2ZP8 - chains B and C of the 10 polymer chains in the assembly; structure by X-ray diffraction, 3.20 A resolution.

== Chain B (and C) ==
Name: Transcription attenuation protein mtrB
Source organism: Bacillus stearothermophilus
Notes: chain C of this document is another copy of the same molecule, construct and numbering; everything in this record applies to it too
Reference sequence: Q9X6J6 (MTRB_BACST); residues 3-76 here correspond to UniProt positions 1-74 (UniProt number = residue number - 2)
Chain sequence (74 residues; numbered 3 to 76; the number before each row is that of its first residue):
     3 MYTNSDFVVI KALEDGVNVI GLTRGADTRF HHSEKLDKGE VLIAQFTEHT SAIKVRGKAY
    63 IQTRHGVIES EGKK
Disordered / not traced: 3-6 (chain C: 3-6, 76)
Ligand contacts:
  - tryptophan (TRP), molecule 1: Val21, Gly23, His33, His34, Ala46, Gln47, Thr49, His51, Thr52, Ile55
  - tryptophan (TRP), molecule 2: Thr25, Arg26, Gly27, Asp29, Thr30, Ser53, Ala54

== Chain B / chain C interface ==
Contacting residue pairs (45):
  Asp8(B) - Phe9(C)
  Val10(B) - Ile45(C)  hydrophobic
  Arg26(B) - Gln47(C)  hydrogen bond
  Gly27(B) - His51(C)
  Ala28(B) - His51(C)
  Thr30(B) - His33(C)
  Thr30(B) - His34(C)
  Phe32(B) - Glu36(C)
  Phe48(B) - Ile45(C)  hydrophobic
  Phe48(B) - Gln47(C)
  Ser53(B) - Gln47(C)  hydrogen bond (backbone-backbone)
  Ser53(B) - Thr49(C)
  Ala54(B) - Ile45(C)
  Ile55(B) - Val43(C)
  Ile55(B) - Leu44(C)
  Ile55(B) - Ile45(C)  hydrogen bond (backbone-backbone)
  Lys56(B) - Glu36(C)  salt bridge
  Lys56(B) - Lys37(C)  hydrogen bond (side chain-backbone)
  Lys56(B) - Leu38(C)
  Lys56(B) - Glu42(C)
  Lys56(B) - Val43(C)
  Lys56(B) - Leu44(C)
  Val57(B) - Glu42(C)
  Val57(B) - Val43(C)  hydrogen bond (backbone-backbone)
  Arg58(B) - Glu42(C)  salt bridge
  Thr65(B) - Phe9(C)
  Thr65(B) - Val11(C)
  Arg66(B) - Phe9(C)
  Arg66(B) - Arg66(C)
  His67(B) - Phe9(C)  hydrogen bond (side chain-backbone)
  His67(B) - Gln64(C)
  His67(B) - Thr65(C)
  His67(B) - Arg66(C)  hydrogen bond (side chain-backbone)
  Gly68(B) - Gln64(C)
  Val69(B) - Gln64(C)
  Ile70(B) - Val11(C)  hydrophobic
  Ile70(B) - Lys13(C)
  Ile70(B) - Tyr62(C)  hydrophobic
  Ile70(B) - Gln64(C)
  Glu71(B) - Lys13(C)  hydrogen bond (backbone-side chain)
  Ser72(B) - Gly41(C)
  Ser72(B) - Val43(C)
  Glu73(B) - Lys13(C)  salt bridge
  Glu73(B) - Gly41(C)  hydrogen bond (backbone-backbone)
  Gly74(B) - Gly41(C)
Also at the interface, not in a pair above, chain B (28 interface residues in all): Leu24, Thr52, Ile63, Lys75
Also at the interface, not in a pair above, chain C (22 interface residues in all): Lys40, Ala46

== In short ==
Chain B and chain C form an interface of 28 and 22 residues respectively; the contacts include 9 hydrogen
bonds and 3 salt bridges. Polar pairs include Lys56(B)-Glu36(C), Arg58(B)-Glu42(C) and Glu73(B)-Lys13(C).
Ligands of chain B: tryptophan.
Both chains are Transcription attenuation protein mtrB (Bacillus stearothermophilus). Entry 2ZP8 (The Nature
of the TRAP:Anti-TRAP complex) was determined by X-ray diffraction (same publication as 2ZP9).
